Entry 3BAE (X-ray diffraction, 1.59 A resolution); this record covers chains H and A of the 3 polymer chains in the assembly.

== Chain H ==
Molecule: WO2 IgG2a Fab fragment Heavy Chain
Organism: Mus musculus
Notes: antibody fragment or engineered binder
Chain sequence (228 residues; row label = number of the first residue in the row; a row labelled like 35A-35B holds insertion residues (35A, then the next letters in order)):
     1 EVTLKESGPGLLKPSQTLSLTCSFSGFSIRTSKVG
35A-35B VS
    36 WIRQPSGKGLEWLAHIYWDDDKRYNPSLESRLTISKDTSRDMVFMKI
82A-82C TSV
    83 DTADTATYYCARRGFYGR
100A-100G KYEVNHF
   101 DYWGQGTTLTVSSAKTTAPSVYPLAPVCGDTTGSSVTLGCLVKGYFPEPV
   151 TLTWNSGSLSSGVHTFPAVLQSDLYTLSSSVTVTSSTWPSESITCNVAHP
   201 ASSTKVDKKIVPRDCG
Disordered / not traced: 1, 127-131, 214-216
Cystine bridges: Cys22-Cys92, Cys140-Cys195

== Chain A ==
Molecule: Amyloid Beta Peptide
Chain sequence (28 residues; each row starts with the number of its first residue):
     1 DAEFRHDSGYEVHHQKLVFFAEDVGSNK
Disordered / not traced: 1, 9-28

== How chain H and chain A interact ==
Contacting residue pairs (13; chain H residue first):
  His50(H) - Phe4(A)
  Tyr52(H) - Phe4(A)
  Tyr52(H) - Arg5(A)  hydrogen bond (side chain-backbone)
  Trp53(H) - Arg5(A)
  Trp53(H) - Asp7(A)
  Asp54(H) - Arg5(A)  salt bridge
  Asp56(H) - Arg5(A)  salt bridge
  Arg58(H) - Arg5(A)
  Tyr100B(H) - Asp7(A)
  Tyr100B(H) - Ser8(A)
  Glu100C(H) - Asp7(A)  hydrogen bond (backbone-backbone)
  Glu100C(H) - Ser8(A)
  Asn100E(H) - His6(A)  hydrogen bond
Interface residues without a listed pair, chain H (11 interface residues in all): Trp47, Arg95
Interface residues without a listed pair, chain A (6 interface residues in all): Glu3

== In short ==
Chain H and chain A form an interface of 11 and 6 residues respectively, with 3 hydrogen bonds and 2 salt
bridges. Polar pairs include Asp54(H)-Arg5(A), Asp56(H)-Arg5(A) and Tyr52(H)-Arg5(A).
Chain H is WO2 IgG2a Fab fragment Heavy Chain (Mus musculus) and chain A is Amyloid Beta Peptide; the
structure, Crystal structure of Fab WO2 bound to the N terminal domain of Amyloid beta peptide (1-28), was
determined by X-ray diffraction together with 3BKC and 3BKM from the same study.
